8PFG - chains I and R of the 9 polymer chains in the assembly; structure by electron microscopy, 3.10 A resolution.

== Chain I ==
Name: DNA-directed RNA polymerase subunit beta
Organism: Escherichia coli
Notes: EC 2.7.7.6
UniProtKB: P0A8V2 (RPOB_ECOLI); numbering as in UniProt (aligned over 1-1342)
Amino-acid sequence (1342 residues; numbered 1 to 1342; the number before each row is that of its first residue):
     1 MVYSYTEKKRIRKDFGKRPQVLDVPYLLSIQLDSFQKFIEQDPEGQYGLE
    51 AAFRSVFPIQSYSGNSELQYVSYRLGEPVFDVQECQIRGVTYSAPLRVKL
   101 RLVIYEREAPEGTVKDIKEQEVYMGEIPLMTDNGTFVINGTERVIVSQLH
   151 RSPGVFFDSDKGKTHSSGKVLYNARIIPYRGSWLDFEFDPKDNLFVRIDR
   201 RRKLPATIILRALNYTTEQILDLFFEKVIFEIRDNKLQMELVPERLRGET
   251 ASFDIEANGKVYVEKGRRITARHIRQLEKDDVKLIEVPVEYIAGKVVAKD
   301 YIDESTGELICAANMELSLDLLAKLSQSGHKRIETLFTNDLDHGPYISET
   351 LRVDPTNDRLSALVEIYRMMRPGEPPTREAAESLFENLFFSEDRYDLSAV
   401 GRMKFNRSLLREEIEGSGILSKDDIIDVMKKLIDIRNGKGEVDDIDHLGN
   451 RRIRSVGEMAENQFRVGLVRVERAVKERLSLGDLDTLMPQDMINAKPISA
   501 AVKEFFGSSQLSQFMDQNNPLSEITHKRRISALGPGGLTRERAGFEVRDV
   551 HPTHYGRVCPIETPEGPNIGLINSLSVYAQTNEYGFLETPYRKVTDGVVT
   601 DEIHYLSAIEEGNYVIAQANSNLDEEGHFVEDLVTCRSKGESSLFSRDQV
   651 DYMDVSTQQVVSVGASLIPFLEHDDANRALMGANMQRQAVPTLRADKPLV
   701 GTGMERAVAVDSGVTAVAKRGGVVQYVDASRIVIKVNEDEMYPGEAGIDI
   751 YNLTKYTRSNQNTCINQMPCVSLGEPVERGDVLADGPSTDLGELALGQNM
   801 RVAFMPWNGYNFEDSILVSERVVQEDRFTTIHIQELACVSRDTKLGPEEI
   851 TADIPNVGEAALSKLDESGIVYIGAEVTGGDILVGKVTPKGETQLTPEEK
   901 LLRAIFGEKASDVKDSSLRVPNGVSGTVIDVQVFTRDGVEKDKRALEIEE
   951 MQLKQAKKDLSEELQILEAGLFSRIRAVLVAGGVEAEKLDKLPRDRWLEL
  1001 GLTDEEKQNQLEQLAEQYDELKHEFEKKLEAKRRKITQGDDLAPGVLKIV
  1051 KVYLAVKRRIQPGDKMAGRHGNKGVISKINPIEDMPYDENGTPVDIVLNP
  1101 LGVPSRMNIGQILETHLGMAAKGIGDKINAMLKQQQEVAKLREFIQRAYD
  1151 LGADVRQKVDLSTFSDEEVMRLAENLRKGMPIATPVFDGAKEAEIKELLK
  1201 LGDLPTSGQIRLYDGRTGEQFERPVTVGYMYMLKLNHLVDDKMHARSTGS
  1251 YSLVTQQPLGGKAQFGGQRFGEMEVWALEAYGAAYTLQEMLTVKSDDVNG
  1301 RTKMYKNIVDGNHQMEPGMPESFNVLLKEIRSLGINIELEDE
Unresolved in the structure: 891-911
UniProt features mapped onto this chain:
  - modified residue (N6-acetyllysine): Lys1022, Lys1200
  - mutagenesis: Ile561 (I561S: Resistant to antibiotics salinamide A and B), Ile569 (I569S: Resistant to antibiotics salinamide A and B), Ala665 (A665E: Resistant to antibiotics salinamide A and B), Asp675 (D675A/G: Resistant to antibiotics salinamide A and B), Asn677 (N677H/K: Resistant to antibiotics salinamide A and B), Leu680 (L680M: Resistant to antibiotics salinamide A and B), Glu813 (E813K: Disrupts the enzyme's active center)

== Chain R ==
Molecule: 17-nt RNA strand
Sequence (17 nucleotides; each row starts with the number of its first residue):
     1 UCUAUAUGUCAGCGUGU
Unresolved in the structure: 1-5
Ion coordination: Mg2+: G16, U17 (shared with 3 residues of chain J)

== Interface between chain I and chain R ==
Residue-residue contacts - 19 pairs, chain I then chain R:
  Gln510(I) - A11(R)  hydrogen bond to the phosphate
  Gln510(I) - G12(R)  hydrogen bond to the phosphate
  Gln513(I) - G12(R)  sugar contact
  Arg540(I) - G12(R)  salt bridge to the phosphate
  Arg540(I) - C13(R)  salt bridge to the phosphate
  Pro564(I) - G14(R)  phosphate contact
  Glu565(I) - U15(R)  phosphate contact
  Asn568(I) - C13(R)  hydrogen bond to the phosphate
  Asn568(I) - G14(R)  phosphate contact
  Ile572(I) - C13(R)  phosphate contact
  Gln688(I) - G14(R)  phosphate contact
  Gln688(I) - U15(R)  phosphate contact
  Lys1065(I) - U15(R)  hydrogen bond to the phosphate
  Lys1065(I) - G16(R)  salt bridge to the phosphate
  Lys1073(I) - G16(R)  salt bridge to the phosphate
  His1237(I) - U15(R)  sugar contact
  Ser1250(I) - A6(R)  hydrogen bond to the base
  Leu1253(I) - U7(R)  phosphate contact
  Leu1259(I) - U7(R)  phosphate contact
Interface residues without a listed pair, chain I (16 interface residues in all): Tyr1251, Ser1252

== Summary ==
16 residues of chain I and 8 residues of chain R are in contact, with 5 hydrogen bonds and 4 salt bridges.
Among the polar pairs are Ser1250(I)-A6(R), Gln510(I)-A11(R) and Gln510(I)-G12(R). Curated annotation
(UniProt) lists 7 mutagenesis sites on chain I.
Here chain I is DNA-directed RNA polymerase subunit beta (Escherichia coli) and chain R is a 17-nt RNA strand.
Entry 8PFG (autoinhibited RfaH bound to E. coli transcription complex paused at ops site (encounter complex),
not fully ...) was determined by electron microscopy, deposited together with 8PEN, 8PFJ, 8PH9, 8PHK, 8PIB,
8PID, 8PIL and 8PIM.
